5FSD - chains B and C of the 3 polymer chains in the assembly; structure by X-ray diffraction, 1.75 A resolution.

Chain B:
Protein: Urease subunit beta
From: Sporosarcina pasteurii
Notes: EC 3.5.1.5
UniProt: P41021 (URE2_SPOPA); residues 1-126 here = UniProt positions 1-126
Sequence (126 residues; numbered 1 to 126; the number before each row is that of its first residue):
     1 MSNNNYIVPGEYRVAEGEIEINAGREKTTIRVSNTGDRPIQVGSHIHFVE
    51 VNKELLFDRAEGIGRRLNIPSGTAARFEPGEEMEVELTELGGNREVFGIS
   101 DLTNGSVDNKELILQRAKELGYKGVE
Disordered / not traced: 1-4

Chain C:
Protein: Urease subunit alpha
From: Sporosarcina pasteurii
Notes: EC 3.5.1.5
UniProt: P41020 (URE1_SPOPA); the construct has insertions or renumbered stretches relative to UniProt, so the offset changes along the chain: 1-28 = UniProt 1-28; 30-570 = UniProt 29-569
Sequence (570 residues; numbered 1 to 570; the number before each row is that of its first residue):
     1 MKINRQQYAESYGPTVGDQVRLADTDLWIEVEKDYTTYGDEANFGGGKVL
    51 REGMGENGTYTRTENVLDLLLTNALILDYTGIYKADIGVKDGYIVGIGKG
   101 GNPDIMDGVTPNMIVGTATEVIAAEGKIVTAGGIDTHVHFINPDQVDVAL
   151 ANGITTLFGGGTGPAEGSKATTVTPGPWNIEKMLKSTEGLPINVGILGKG
   201 HGSSIAPIMEQIDAGAAGLKIHEDWGATPASIDRSLTVADEADVQVAIHS
   251 DTLNEAGFLEDTLRAINGRVIHSFHVEGAGGGHAPDIMAMAGHPNVLPSS
   301 TNPTRPFTVNTIDEHLDMLMVCHHLKQNIPEDVAFADSRIRPETIAAEDI
   351 LHDLGIISMMSTDALAMGRAGEMVLRTWQTADKMKKQRGPLAEEKNGSDN
   401 FRAKRYVSKYTINPAIAQGIAHEVGSIEEGKFADLVLWEPKFFGVKADRV
   451 IKGGIIAYAQIGDPSASIPTPQPVMGRRMYGTVGDLIHDTNITFMSKSSI
   501 QQGVPAKLGLKRRIGTVKNCRNIGKKDMKWNDVTTDIDINPETYEVKVDG
   551 EVLTCEPVKELPMAQRYFLF
Differences from the reference sequence: conflict Gln-19 (Arg in P41020), Trp-28 (Gly in P41020), Thr-36 (Tyr35 in P41020), Thr-37 (Tyr36 in P41020), Tyr-38 (Leu37 in P41020), Ala-42 (Val41 in P41020), Leu-263 (Val262 in P41020), Ala-403 (Leu402 in P41020), Ile-420 (Met419 in P41020); insertion (29)
Modified residues: Lys-220 (lysine nz-carboxylic acid; KCX)
Bound ions: Ni2+ site 1: His-137, His-139, Lys-220, Asp-363 (together with hydroxide ion); Ni2+ site 2: Lys-220, His-249, His-275 (together with hydroxide ion)
Ligand contacts:
  - 2,5-dihydroxybenzenesulfonic acid (DBX), molecule 1: Glu-166, Lys-169, Val-321, Cys-322, Ile-468, Pro-469, Thr-470
  - 2,5-dihydroxybenzenesulfonic acid (DBX), molecule 2: Ile-350, Met-384, Gln-387, Arg-388, Thr-554, Cys-555, Glu-556
  - hydroxide ion (OH): His-137, His-139, Lys-220, His-249, His-275, Gly-280, Asp-363, Ala-366
Reported in the primary citation:
  - binding site for 2,5-dihydroxybenzenesulfonic acid: Lys-169, Cys-322, Cys-555
  - Ni2+ coordination: Lys-220

How chain B and chain C interact:
Residue-residue contacts (93; chain B residue first):
  Ile-7(B) / Arg-21(C)
  Val-8(B) / Arg-21(C)  hydrogen bond (backbone-side chain)
  Pro-9(B) / Ala-23(C)
  Pro-9(B) / Asp-24(C)
  Pro-9(B) / Lys-441(C)
  Pro-9(B) / Tyr-567(C)
  Gly-10(B) / Val-20(C)
  Gly-10(B) / Arg-21(C)
  Gly-10(B) / Ala-23(C)  hydrogen bond (backbone-backbone)
  Gly-10(B) / Pro-440(C)
  Gly-10(B) / Lys-441(C)
  Glu-11(B) / Val-20(C)
  Glu-11(B) / Arg-21(C)  salt bridge
  Glu-11(B) / Trp-28(C)
  Tyr-12(B) / Ala-9(C)
  Tyr-12(B) / Pro-14(C)
  Tyr-12(B) / Gln-19(C)
  Tyr-12(B) / Val-20(C)  hydrophobic
  Tyr-12(B) / Gly-126(C)
  Arg-13(B) / Asp-18(C)
  Arg-13(B) / Gln-19(C)  hydrogen bond
  Arg-13(B) / Trp-28(C)
  Val-14(B) / Arg-5(C)
  Val-14(B) / Gln-6(C)
  Val-14(B) / Ala-9(C)  hydrophobic
  Val-14(B) / Asp-18(C)
  Ala-15(B) / Arg-5(C)
  Ala-15(B) / Gly-17(C)
  Ala-15(B) / Asp-18(C)  hydrogen bond (backbone-side chain)
  Gly-17(B) / Arg-5(C)
  Glu-18(B) / Lys-2(C)
  Glu-18(B) / Ile-3(C)
  Ile-19(B) / Lys-2(C)
  Ile-19(B) / Ile-3(C)  hydrogen bond (backbone-backbone)
  Ile-19(B) / Arg-5(C)
  Ile-19(B) / Tyr-8(C)  hydrophobic
  Ile-19(B) / Thr-15(C)
  Ile-19(B) / Tyr-38(C)  hydrophobic
  Glu-20(B) / Met-1(C)
  Glu-20(B) / Lys-2(C)
  Glu-20(B) / Tyr-38(C)
  Ile-21(B) / Met-1(C)  hydrogen bond (backbone-backbone)
  Ile-21(B) / Ile-3(C)  hydrophobic
  Ile-21(B) / Tyr-38(C)
  Ile-21(B) / Gly-39(C)
  Asn-22(B) / Tyr-38(C)  hydrogen bond (backbone-backbone)
  Asn-22(B) / Gly-39(C)
  Arg-25(B) / Asp-40(C)  salt bridge
  Arg-25(B) / Asp-107(C)  salt bridge
  Gly-43(B) / Gly-47(C)
  Gly-43(B) / Arg-51(C)
  Ser-44(B) / Val-49(C)
  His-45(B) / Gly-39(C)  hydrogen bond (side chain-backbone)
  His-45(B) / Asp-40(C)  salt bridge
  His-45(B) / Val-49(C)
  His-45(B) / Met-54(C)
  His-45(B) / Ile-105(C)
  Ile-46(B) / Met-54(C)  hydrophobic
  Arg-66(B) / Gly-39(C)  hydrogen bond (side chain-backbone)
  Arg-66(B) / Asp-40(C)  salt bridge
  Asn-68(B) / Met-1(C)
  Pro-70(B) / Met-1(C)
  Pro-70(B) / Ile-3(C)  hydrophobic
  Pro-70(B) / Tyr-12(C)
  Ser-71(B) / Tyr-12(C)  hydrogen bond (backbone-side chain)
  Ser-71(B) / Gly-39(C)
  Ser-71(B) / Glu-41(C)  hydrogen bond (side chain-backbone)
  Ser-71(B) / Asn-43(C)  hydrogen bond
  Ser-71(B) / Val-49(C)
  Gly-72(B) / Asn-43(C)
  Gly-72(B) / Lys-48(C)  hydrogen bond (backbone-side chain)
  Gly-72(B) / Val-49(C)
  Leu-90(B) / Ile-105(C)
  Gly-91(B) / Asp-104(C)
  Gly-91(B) / Ile-105(C)  hydrogen bond (backbone-backbone)
  Gly-91(B) / Met-106(C)
  Gly-91(B) / Asp-107(C)
  Gly-92(B) / Pro-103(C)
  Gly-92(B) / Ile-105(C)
  Gly-92(B) / Met-106(C)  hydrogen bond (backbone-backbone)
  Gly-92(B) / Asp-107(C)  hydrogen bond (backbone-side chain)
  Asn-93(B) / Pro-103(C)  hydrogen bond (backbone-backbone)
  Asn-93(B) / Asp-104(C)
  Arg-94(B) / Asp-104(C)  hydrogen bond (backbone-backbone)
  Glu-95(B) / Asp-104(C)  hydrogen bond (backbone-backbone)
  Glu-95(B) / Ile-105(C)
  Phe-97(B) / Glu-52(C)
  Phe-97(B) / Gly-53(C)
  Phe-97(B) / Thr-59(C)
  Phe-97(B) / Asp-104(C)
  Gly-98(B) / Glu-52(C)
  Ile-99(B) / Glu-52(C)  hydrogen bond (backbone-side chain)
  Ile-99(B) / Gly-53(C)
Also at the interface, not in a pair above, chain B (39 interface residues in all): Tyr-6, Glu-16, Ile-69, Thr-73, Val-96
Also at the interface, not in a pair above, chain C (47 interface residues in all): Asn-4, Glu-10, Gly-13, Val-16, Asp-26, Thr-37, Arg-566

Overview:
The interface between chain B and chain C involves 39 residues on one side and 47 on the other; the contacts
include 20 hydrogen bonds and 5 salt bridges. Polar pairs include Glu-11(B)/Arg-21(C), Arg-25(B)/Asp-40(C) and
Arg-25(B)/Asp-107(C). The paper reports a binding site for 2,5-dihydroxybenzenesulfonic acid at Lys-169(C),
Cys-322(C) and Cys-555(C); Ni2+ coordination by Lys-220(C).
Chain B is Urease subunit beta and chain C is Urease subunit alpha, both from Sporosarcina pasteurii; the
structure, 1.75 A resolution 2,5-dihydroxybenzensulfonate inhibited Sporosarcina pasteurii urease, was
determined by X-ray diffraction together with 5FSE from the same study.
